Entry 1HQR (X-ray diffraction, 3.20 A resolution); this record covers chains A and B of the 4 polymer chains in the assembly.

== Chain A ==
Protein: HLA-dr alpha chain
Organism: Homo sapiens
UniProt: P01903 (2DRA_HUMAN); residues 1-181 here correspond to UniProt positions 26-206 (UniProt number = residue number + 25)
Chain sequence (181 residues; row label = number of the first residue in the row):
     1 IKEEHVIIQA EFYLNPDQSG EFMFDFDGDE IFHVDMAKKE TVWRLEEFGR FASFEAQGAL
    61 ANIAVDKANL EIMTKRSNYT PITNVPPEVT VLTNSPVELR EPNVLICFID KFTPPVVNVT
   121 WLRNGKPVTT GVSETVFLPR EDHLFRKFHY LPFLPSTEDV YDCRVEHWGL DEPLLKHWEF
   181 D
Not modelled in the structure: 1-2, 130
Disulfides: Cys107-Cys163
Swiss-Prot annotation at these positions:
  - region: Glu179 to Asp181 (Connecting peptide)
  - site: Gln9 (Self- and pathogen-derived peptide antigen), Gly49 (Self-peptide antigen), Phe51 (Self- and pathogen-derived peptide antigen), Ala52 (Self-peptide antigen), Ser53 (Self- and pathogen-derived peptide antigen), Glu55 (Pathogen-derived peptide antigen), Asn62 (Self- and pathogen-derived peptide antigen), Asn69 (Pathogen-derived peptide antigen), Arg76 (Self- and pathogen-derived peptide antigen)
  - glycosylation (N-linked (GlcNAc...) asparagine): Asn78, Asn118

== Chain B ==
Protein: HLA-dr beta chain
Organism: Homo sapiens
UniProt: Q29703 (Q29703_HUMAN); residues 201-390 here correspond to UniProt positions 30-219 (UniProt number = residue number - 171)
Chain sequence (190 residues; numbered 201 to 390; the number before each row is that of its first residue):
   201 GDTRPRFLQQ DKYECHFFNG TERVRFLHRD IYNQEEDLRF DSDVGEYRAV TELGRPDAEY
   261 WNSQKDFLED RRAAVDTYCR HNYGVGESFT VQRRVEPKVT VYPARTQTLQ HHNLLVCSVN
   321 GFYPGSIEVR WFRNSQEEKA GVVSTGLIQN GDWTFQTLVM LETVPRSGEV YTCQVEHPSV
   381 TSPLTVEWRA
Not modelled in the structure: 201, 305-311, 367-368
Disulfides: Cys215-Cys279, Cys317-Cys373

== How chain A and chain B interact ==
Pairs across the interface (105):
  Glu3(A) with Phe218(B)
  Glu4(A) with Phe217(B), hydrogen bond (backbone-backbone); Asn219(B), hydrogen bond (side chain-backbone); Gly220(B), hydrogen bond (side chain-backbone)
  His5(A) with Cys215(B); His216(B); Phe217(B), hydrogen bond (backbone-backbone); Val291(B)
  Val6(A) with Cys215(B); His216(B)
  Ile7(A) with Glu214(B); Cys215(B), hydrogen bond (backbone-backbone); Tyr283(B), hydrophobic
  Ile8(A) with Tyr213(B); Glu214(B)
  Gln9(A) with Asp211(B); Lys212(B); Tyr213(B), hydrogen bond (backbone-backbone); Tyr278(B), hydrogen bond
  Ala10(A) with Asp211(B)
  Glu11(A) with Gln209(B); Gln210(B); Asp211(B), hydrogen bond (backbone-backbone)
  Phe12(A) with Gln209(B); Gln210(B)
  Tyr13(A) with Phe207(B); Leu208(B); Gln209(B), hydrogen bond (backbone-backbone)
  Leu14(A) with Arg206(B); Phe207(B); Leu208(B), hydrophobic
  Asn15(A) with Pro205(B); Arg206(B); Phe207(B), hydrogen bond (backbone-backbone)
  Pro16(A) with Arg204(B); Pro205(B); Arg206(B)
  Asp17(A) with Arg206(B), salt bridge
  Phe24(A) with Asn282(B)
  Phe26(A) with Thr290(B); Val291(B), hydrophobic; Tyr323(B); Trp353(B), hydrophobic
  Asp29(A) with Tyr323(B); Trp353(B)
  Glu30(A) with Trp353(B), hydrogen bond (backbone-side chain)
  Arg44(A) with Gly351(B), hydrogen bond (side chain-backbone); Asp352(B)
  Leu45(A) with Arg293(B); Trp353(B)
  Phe48(A) with Phe289(B), hydrophobic; Trp353(B)
  Phe51(A) with Ser288(B); Phe289(B), hydrophobic
  Asp66(A) with Gln209(B); Asp211(B)
  Leu70(A) with Phe207(B); Leu208(B); Gln209(B); Tyr232(B), hydrophobic
  Met73(A) with Tyr232(B), hydrophobic; Asp237(B); Leu253(B), hydrophobic; Asp257(B)
  Thr74(A) with Phe207(B); Tyr232(B)
  Arg76(A) with Leu253(B), hydrogen bond (side chain-backbone); Pro256(B); Asp257(B), salt bridge
  Ser77(A) with Tyr232(B), hydrogen bond; Leu253(B)
  Thr80(A) with Phe207(B); Tyr232(B), hydrogen bond (backbone-side chain); Asn233(B)
  Pro81(A) with Pro205(B), hydrophobic; Arg206(B); Phe207(B), hydrophobic; Asn233(B), hydrogen bond (backbone-side chain)
  Ile82(A) with Arg206(B), hydrogen bond (backbone-backbone); Leu208(B), hydrophobic; Asn233(B)
  Thr93(A) with Gln356(B), hydrogen bond (backbone-side chain)
  Asn94(A) with Asn320(B)
  Pro96(A) with Ser318(B); Asn320(B)
  Ile106(A) with Asn350(B)
  Pro139(A) with Lys212(B)
  Arg140(A) with Lys212(B), hydrogen bond (backbone-side chain)
  Asp142(A) with Gln234(B), hydrogen bond (backbone-side chain)
  His143(A) with Gln210(B), hydrogen bond (backbone-side chain); Lys212(B), hydrogen bond; Ile231(B); Gln234(B); Glu236(B), salt bridge
  Leu144(A) with Gln234(B)
  Phe145(A) with Gln210(B)
  Arg146(A) with Gln349(B)
  Phe148(A) with Gln349(B); Asn350(B); Gly351(B)
  Tyr150(A) with Asn350(B), hydrogen bond (side chain-backbone); Gly351(B); Asp352(B)
  Trp168(A) with Asp202(B); Arg206(B)
Also at the interface, not in a pair above, chain A (56 interface residues in all): Asp27, Ile31, Ala52, Asn69, Tyr79, Val85, Ser95, Thr113, Pro115, Thr135
Also at the interface, not in a pair above, chain B (48 interface residues in all): Arg229, Gly254, Val285, Thr300

== Overview ==
Chain A and chain B form an interface of 56 and 48 residues respectively; the contacts include 23 hydrogen
bonds and 3 salt bridges. Polar pairs include Asp17(A)-Arg206(B), Arg76(A)-Asp257(B) and His143(A)-Glu236(B).
Chain A is HLA-dr alpha chain and chain B is HLA-dr beta chain, both from Homo sapiens; the structure, Crystal
structure of a superantigen bound to the high-affinity, zinc-dependent site on MHC class II, was determined by
X-ray diffraction.
